4Z3Y - chains B and C of the 8 polymer chains in the assembly; structure by X-ray diffraction, 2.36 A resolution.

[Chain B (and C)]
Protein: Benzoyl-CoA reductase, putative
From: Geobacter metallireducens GS-15
Notes: chain C of this document is another copy of the same molecule, construct and numbering; everything in this record applies to it too
Reference sequence: Q39TV8 (Q39TV8_GEOMG); residues 1-653 here = UniProt positions 1-653
Chain sequence (653 residues; numbered 1 to 653; the number before each row is that of its first residue):
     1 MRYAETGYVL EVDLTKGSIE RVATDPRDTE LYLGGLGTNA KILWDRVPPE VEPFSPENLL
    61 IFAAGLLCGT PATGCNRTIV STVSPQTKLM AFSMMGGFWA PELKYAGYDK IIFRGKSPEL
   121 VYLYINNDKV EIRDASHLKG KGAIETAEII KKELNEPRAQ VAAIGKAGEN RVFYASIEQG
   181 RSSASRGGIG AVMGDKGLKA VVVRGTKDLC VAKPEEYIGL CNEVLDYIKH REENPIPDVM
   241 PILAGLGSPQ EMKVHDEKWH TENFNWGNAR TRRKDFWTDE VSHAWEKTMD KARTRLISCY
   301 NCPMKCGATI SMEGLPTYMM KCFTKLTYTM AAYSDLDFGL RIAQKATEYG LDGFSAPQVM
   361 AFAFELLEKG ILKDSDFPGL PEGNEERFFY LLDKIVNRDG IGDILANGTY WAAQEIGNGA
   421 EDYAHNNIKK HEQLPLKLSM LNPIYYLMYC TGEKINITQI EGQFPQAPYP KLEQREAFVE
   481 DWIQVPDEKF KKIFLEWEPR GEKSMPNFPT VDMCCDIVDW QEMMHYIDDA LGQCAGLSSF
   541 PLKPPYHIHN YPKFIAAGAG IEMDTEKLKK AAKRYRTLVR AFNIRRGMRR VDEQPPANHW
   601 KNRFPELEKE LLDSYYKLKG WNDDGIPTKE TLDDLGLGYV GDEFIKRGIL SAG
Metal / ion sites: Mg2+: Met-94, Ser-183 (together with MTE); 4Fe-4S cluster Fe: Cys-299, Cys-302, Cys-306, Cys-534; tungsten ion: Cys-322 (together with MTE)
Residues lining bound ligands:
  - benzoyl coenzyme A (BYC): Pro-249, Glu-251, Trp-259, His-260, Phe-264, Arg-272, Cys-322, Phe-323, Leu-434, Leu-436, Leu-438, Ser-439, Met-440, Tyr-445, Ile-457, Thr-458, Glu-461, Gln-466, Ala-467, Pro-499, Arg-500, Ser-504, Met-505, Phe-540
  - MTE (phosphonic acidmono-(2-amino-5,6-dimercapto-4-oxo-3,7,8a,9,10,10a-hexahydro-4H-8-oxa-1,3,9,10-tetraaza-anthracen-7-ylmethyl)ester): Arg-77, Ser-93, Met-94, Met-95, Gly-96, Ser-176, Glu-178, Arg-181, Ser-182, Ser-183, Ala-184, Ser-185, Arg-186, Ser-248, Lys-321, Cys-322, Phe-323, Thr-324, Leu-351, Asp-352, Gly-353, Phe-354, Lys-454, Asn-456, Thr-458, Gln-459, Asp-528, Asp-529, Gln-533, Cys-534, Ala-535, Gly-536, Phe-540
  - 4Fe-4S cluster (SF4): Gly-74, Asn-76, Arg-77, Arg-181, Gly-247, Ser-248, Ser-298, Cys-299, Cys-302, Met-304, Lys-305, Cys-306, Cys-534, Gly-536

[Chain B / chain C interface]
Contacting residue pairs (12; chain B residue first):
  Met-1(B) with Met-1(C)
  Tyr-8(B) with Asp-25(C), hydrogen bond; Pro-26(C)
  Ala-23(B) with Thr-24(C); Asp-25(C)
  Thr-24(B) with Ala-23(C)
  Asp-25(B) with Tyr-8(C), hydrogen bond; Arg-21(C), salt bridge; Ala-23(C)
  Pro-26(B) with Tyr-8(C)
  Arg-27(B) with Tyr-8(C); Arg-21(C)
Interface residues without a listed pair, chain B (8 interface residues in all): Arg-21
Interface residues without a listed pair, chain C (8 interface residues in all): Arg-27

[Overview]
Chain B and chain C each contribute 8 residues to their interface; the contacts include 2 hydrogen bonds and 1
salt bridge. Polar pairs include Asp-25(B)/Arg-21(C) and Tyr-8(B)/Asp-25(C). Bound to chain B: 4Fe-4S cluster,
compound MTE and benzoyl coenzyme A.
Chain B and chain C are both Benzoyl-CoA reductase, putative (Geobacter metallireducens GS-15); the structure,
Active site complex BamBC of Benzoyl Coenzyme A reductase in complex with Benzoyl-CoA, was determined by X-ray
diffraction (same publication as 4Z3W, 4Z3X, 4Z3Z and 4Z40).
